PDB entry 6J6I | electron microscopy, 3.70 A resolution | chains A and B of the 7 polymer chains in the assembly

# Chain A
Name: Probable serine/threonine-protein kinase PBL2
From: Arabidopsis thaliana
Notes: EC 2.7.11.1
UniProtKB: O49839 (PBL2_ARATH); residue numbers follow UniProt; this construct covers 1-426
Amino-acid sequence (426 residues; each row starts with the number of its first residue):
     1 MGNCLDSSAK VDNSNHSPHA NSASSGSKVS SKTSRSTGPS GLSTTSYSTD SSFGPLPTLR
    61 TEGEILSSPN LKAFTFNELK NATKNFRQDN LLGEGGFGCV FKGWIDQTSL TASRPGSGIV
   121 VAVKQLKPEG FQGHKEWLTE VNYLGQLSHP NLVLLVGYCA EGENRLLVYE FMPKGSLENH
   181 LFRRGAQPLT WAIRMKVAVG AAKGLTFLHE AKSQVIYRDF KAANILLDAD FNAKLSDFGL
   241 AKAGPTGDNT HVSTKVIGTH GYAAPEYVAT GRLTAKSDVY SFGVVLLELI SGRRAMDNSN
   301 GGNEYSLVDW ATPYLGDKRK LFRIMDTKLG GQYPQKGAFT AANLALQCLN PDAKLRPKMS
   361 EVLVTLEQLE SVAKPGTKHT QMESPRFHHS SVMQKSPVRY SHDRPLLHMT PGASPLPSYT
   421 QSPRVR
Not modelled in the structure: 1-134, 239-249, 294-320, 368-426
Covalent attachments: uridine-5'-monophosphate (U5P) linked to S253, T254
Swiss-Prot annotation at these positions:
  - active site: D219 (Proton acceptor)
  - binding site (ATP): L92 to V100, K124
  - modified residue: T75 (Phosphothreonine), Y169 (Phosphotyrosine), S253 (O-UMP-serine), T254 (O-UMP-threonine), T259 (Phosphothreonine), Y267 (Phosphotyrosine)
  - lipidation: G2 (N-myristoyl glycine), C4 (S-palmitoyl cysteine)
  - mutagenesis: G2 (G2A: Drastic reduction of plasma membrane localization and strong increase of nuclear localization), K124 (K124E: Normal uridylylation and cell death induction in response to the Xanthomonas campestris effector XopAC/AvrAC in the presence of RKS1 and RPP13L4/ZAR1), D219 (D219A: Normal cell death induction in response to the Xanthomonas campestris effector XopAC/AvrAC in the presence of RKS1 and RPP13L4/ZAR1), G247 (G247R: Normal cell death induction in response to the Xanthomonas campestris effector XopAC/AvrAC in the presence of RKS1 and RPP13L4/ZAR1), S253 (S253A: Increased sensitivity to the pathogenic biotrophic bacteria Xanthomonas campestris pv. campestris (Xcc) in vascular tissues ...), T254 (T254A: Increased sensitivity to the pathogenic biotrophic bacteria Xanthomonas campestris pv. campestris (Xcc) in vascular tissues ...), Y262 (Y262A: Normal cell death induction in response to the Xanthomonas campestris effector XopAC/AvrAC in the presence of RKS1 and RPP13L4/ZAR1)

# Chain B
Name: Protein kinase superfamily protein
From: Arabidopsis thaliana
UniProtKB: Q9SVY5 (Q9SVY5_ARATH); numbering as in UniProt (aligned over 1-351)
Amino-acid sequence (351 residues; row label = number of the first residue in the row):
     1 MKKQYLKSGS GTRKEKDKAK RWFLDNGSIF LRELVADCNG KSIPIRSFSP EQILKATNNF
    61 DSSCFVSQDV YYKWYRGEIE DRSYMIKRFS EDEITGKRHR VKEVYNDIVL SARMSNHSNF
   121 LQLLGCCLEF PFPVLVFEFA EHGAMNQRGG VIVNGEESLL PWSVRLKIGK EIANAVTYLH
   181 TAFPKIIIHR DVKPMHVFLD KNWTAKLSDL SFSISLPEGK SRIEAEWVLG TFGYIDPLYH
   241 KTCFVTEYTD VYSFGICLLV IITGKPAIMT ISDGDLQGIL SLVRELCENG KLDEVIDPRL
   301 MKDITSGQRL QVEACVVLAL RCCKERDEDR PKMIQVAKEL KQIEASLKNS S
Not modelled in the structure: 1-16, 155-158, 348-351
Residues lining bound ligands:
  - uridine-5'-monophosphate (U5P), molecule 1: D69, V70, K193, F212, G230, T231
  - uridine-5'-monophosphate (U5P), molecule 2: K97, H99, R100, W227
Swiss-Prot annotation at these positions:
  - active site: D191 (Proton acceptor)
  - binding site (ATP): V66 to W74, K87
  - natural variant: S211 (S211F: In strain: cv. Kas-1, cv. Kon and 1 more)
  - mutagenesis: G27 (G27A: Impaired interaction with RPP13L4/ZAR1 and reduced ability to mediate cell death as well as an increased sensitivity to the pathogenic biotrophic bacteria Xanthomonas campestris pv ...), L31 (L31E: Impaired interaction with RPP13L4/ZAR1 and reduced ability to mediate cell death), V35 (V35E: Impaired interaction with RPP13L4/ZAR1 and reduced ability to mediate cell death as well as an increased sensitivity to the pathogenic biotrophic bacteria Xanthomonas campestris pv ...), Q68 (Q68Y: Reduced interaction with uridylylated PBL2 and reduced ability to mediate cell death), D69 (D69Y: Abolished interaction with uridylylated PBL2 and abolished ability to mediate cell death as well as an increased sensitivity to the pathogenic biotrophic bacteria Xanthomonas campestris pv ...), V70 (V70Y: Reduced interaction with uridylylated PBL2 and reduced ability to mediate cell death), L179 (L179F: Impaired interaction in the presence of the Xanthomonas campestris effector XopAC/AvrAC, but normal interaction with RPP13L4/ZAR1), T231 (T231Y: Abolished interaction with uridylylated PBL2 and abolished ability to mediate cell death as well as an increased sensitivity to the pathogenic biotrophic bacteria Xanthomonas campestris pv ...), F232 (F232A: Abolished interaction with uridylylated PBL2 and abolished ability to mediate cell death as well as an increased sensitivity to the pathogenic biotrophic bacteria Xanthomonas campestris pv ...), G233 (G233A: Reduced interaction with uridylylated PBL2 and reduced ability to mediate cell death), I235 (I235E: Abolished interaction with uridylylated PBL2 and abolished ability to mediate cell death), H240 (H240E: Abolished interaction with uridylylated PBL2 and abolished ability to mediate cell death as well as an increased sensitivity to the pathogenic biotrophic bacteria Xanthomonas campestris pv ...)

# How chain A and chain B interact
Residue-residue contacts - 34 pairs, chain A then chain B:
  V252(A) with F232(B)
  S253(A) with V70(B); L229(B); G230(B), hydrogen bond (backbone-backbone)
  T254(A) with V228(B); L229(B)
  K255(A) with V228(B), hydrogen bond (backbone-backbone); L229(B); G230(B); T231(B); F232(B); I235(B)
  I257(A) with H240(B)
  G258(A) with H240(B), hydrogen bond (backbone-side chain)
  T259(A) with H240(B); K241(B)
  H260(A) with H240(B); K241(B)
  G261(A) with K241(B)
  A263(A) with H240(B)
  Y267(A) with F232(B)
  V268(A) with G233(B), hydrogen bond (backbone-backbone); I235(B); P237(B), hydrophobic; H240(B)
  A269(A) with G233(B)
  T270(A) with F232(B); I268(B); D275(B); L276(B); Q277(B)
  G271(A) with F232(B)
  R272(A) with G274(B)
  K354(A) with L276(B)
Interface residues without a listed pair, chain B (18 interface residues in all): W227, G278

# Overview
The interface between chain A and chain B involves 17 residues on one side and 18 on the other, with 4
hydrogen bonds. Polar pairs include G258(A)-H240(B), S253(A)-G230(B) and K255(A)-V228(B). Ligands of chain B:
uridine-5'-monophosphate. Covalently linked uridine-5'-monophosphate: at S253(A) and T254(A).
Chain A is Probable serine/threonine-protein kinase PBL2 and chain B is Protein kinase superfamily protein,
both from Arabidopsis thaliana; the structure, Reconstitution and structure of a plant NLR resistosome
conferring immunity, was determined by electron microscopy, deposited together with 6J5T.
